PDB entry 6PR5 | electron microscopy, 3.30 A resolution | chains E and D of the 8 polymer chains in the assembly

[Chain E]
Name: DNA-mediated transposase
Source organism: Helicoverpa zea
UniProtKB: B0F0C5 (B0F0C5_HELZE); numbering as in UniProt (aligned over 17-507)
Amino-acid sequence (497 residues; each row starts with the number of its first residue):
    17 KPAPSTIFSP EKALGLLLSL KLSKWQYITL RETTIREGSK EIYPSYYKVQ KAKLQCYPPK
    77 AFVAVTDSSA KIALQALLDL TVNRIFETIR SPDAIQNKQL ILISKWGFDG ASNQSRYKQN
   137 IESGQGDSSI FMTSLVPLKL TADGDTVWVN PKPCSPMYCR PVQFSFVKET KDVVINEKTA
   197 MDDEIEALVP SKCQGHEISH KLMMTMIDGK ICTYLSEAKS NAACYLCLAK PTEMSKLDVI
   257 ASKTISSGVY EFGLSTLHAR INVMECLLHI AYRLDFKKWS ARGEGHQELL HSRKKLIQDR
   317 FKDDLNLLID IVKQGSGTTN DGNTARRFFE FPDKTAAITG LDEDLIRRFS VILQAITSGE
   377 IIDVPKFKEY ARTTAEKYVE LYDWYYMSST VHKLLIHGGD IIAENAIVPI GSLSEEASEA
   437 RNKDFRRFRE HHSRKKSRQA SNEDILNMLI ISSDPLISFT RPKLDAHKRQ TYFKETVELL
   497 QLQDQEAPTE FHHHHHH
Not modelled in the structure: 17-20, 501-513
Sequence notes: expression tag (508-513)
Metal / ion sites: Mg2+ site 1: Asp125, Asp224 (shared with 1 residue of chain F; 1 residue of chain H); Mg2+ site 2: Asp125, Glu435 (shared with 2 residues of chain H); Zn2+: Cys240, Cys243, His408, His413
What the authors report for this chain:
  - binding site for the 30-nt DNA strand (chain D): Val328
  - catalytic residues: His274
  - catalytic residues: Asp125, Asp224, Glu435 (citing earlier work)

[Chain D]
Molecule: 30-nt DNA strand
Sequence (30 nucleotides; numbered 1 to 30; the number before each row is that of its first residue):
     1 TTTTCGATCC ACCGTGCGGT GGATCGAAAA
Metal / ion sites: Mg2+: DG16, DC17 (shared with 2 residues of chain A)

[Chain E / chain D interface]
Pairs across the interface (35):
  Arg47(E) - DG6(D)  salt bridge to the phosphate
  Glu48(E) - DG6(D)  phosphate contact
  Ser61(E) - DC5(D)  hydrogen bond to the phosphate
  Tyr63(E) - DT3(D)  sugar contact
  Tyr63(E) - DT4(D)  hydrogen bond to the phosphate
  Lys64(E) - DT4(D)  salt bridge to the phosphate
  Lys64(E) - DC5(D)  phosphate contact
  Lys67(E) - DT4(D)  salt bridge to the phosphate
  Ser131(E) - DG14(D)  hydrogen bond to the phosphate
  Tyr133(E) - DC13(D)  phosphate contact
  Tyr133(E) - DG14(D)  phosphate contact
  Lys134(E) - DC12(D)  sugar contact
  Lys134(E) - DC13(D)  hydrogen bond to the phosphate
  Gln135(E) - DC12(D)  sugar contact
  Lys226(E) - DA23(D)  base contact
  Lys235(E) - DG26(D)  sugar contact
  Ser236(E) - DG26(D)  phosphate contact
  Lys246(E) - DA27(D)  salt bridge to the phosphate
  Lys246(E) - DA28(D)  salt bridge to the phosphate
  Pro247(E) - DA27(D)  phosphate contact
  Pro247(E) - DA28(D)  phosphate contact
  Thr248(E) - DA28(D)  hydrogen bond to the phosphate
  Trp295(E) - DA28(D)  sugar contact
  Ser296(E) - DA29(D)  sugar contact
  Arg298(E) - DA29(D)  base contact
  Val328(E) - DT20(D)  base contact
  Val328(E) - DG21(D)  base contact
  Gln330(E) - DG18(D)  hydrogen bond to the base
  Gln330(E) - DG19(D)  hydrogen bond to the base
  Thr334(E) - DG21(D)  base contact
  Glu446(E) - DG14(D)  phosphate contact
  Lys451(E) - DC12(D)  base contact
  Lys451(E) - DC13(D)  sugar contact
  Lys452(E) - DC10(D)  base contact
  Lys452(E) - DA11(D)  sugar contact
Interface residues without a listed pair, chain E (30 interface residues in all): Lys184, Asn237, Ala238, Gly333, Tyr402
Interface residues without a listed pair, chain D (21 interface residues in all): DT15, DT24, DA30

[Summary]
30 residues of chain E and 21 residues of chain D are in contact, with 7 hydrogen bonds and 5 salt bridges.
Polar pairs include Gln330(E)-DG18(D), Gln330(E)-DG19(D) and Ser61(E)-DC5(D). From the paper: catalytic
residues His274(E), Asp125(E) and Asp224(E) among others; a binding site for the 30-nt DNA strand (chain D) at
Val328(E).
Here chain E is DNA-mediated transposase (Helicoverpa zea) and chain D is a 30-nt DNA strand. Entry 6PR5
(Cryo-EM structure of HzTransib strand transfer complex (STC)) was determined by electron microscopy together
with 6PQR, 6PQU, 6PQX and 6PQY from the same study.
